PDB entry 5G1K | X-ray diffraction, 1.96 A resolution | chains A and B

[Chain A (and B)]
Molecule: Thiol disulfide interchange protein dsbg
Source organism: Escherichia coli
Notes: chain B of this document is another copy of the same molecule, construct and numbering; everything in this record applies to it too
UniProt: P77202 (DSBG_ECOLI); residues -16 to 231 here correspond to UniProt positions 1-248 (UniProt number = residue number + 17)
Chain sequence (256 residues; each row starts with the number of its first residue; numbers below 1 keep their minus sign (Met-16 is residue -16)):
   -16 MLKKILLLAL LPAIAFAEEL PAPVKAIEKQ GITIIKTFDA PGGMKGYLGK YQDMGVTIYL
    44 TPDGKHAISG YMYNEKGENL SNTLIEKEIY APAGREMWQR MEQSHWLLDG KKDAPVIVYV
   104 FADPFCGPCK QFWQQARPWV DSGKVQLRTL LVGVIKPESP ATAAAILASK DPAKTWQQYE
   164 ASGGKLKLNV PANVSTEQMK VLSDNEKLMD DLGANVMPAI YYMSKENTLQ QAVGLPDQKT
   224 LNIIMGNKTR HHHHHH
Not modelled in the structure: -16 to 2, 231-239 (chain B: -16 to 1, 231-239)
Construct notes: expression tag (232-239); engineered mutation Gly110 (Pro127 in P77202), Pro111 (Tyr128 in P77202), Met200 (Thr217 in P77202)
Cystine bridges: Cys109-Cys112
From the paper describing this entry:
  - catalytic residues: Cys109
  - conformationally variable residues (loop rearrangement): Asn198 to Pro201
  - mutagenesis - P110G/Y111P/T200M: increased catalytic activity on GSNO
  - mutagenesis - P110G/Y111P/T200M (Tm change 11 degC): increased stability in response to oxidized form

[Interface between chain A and chain B]
Contacting residue pairs - 54 pairs, chain A then chain B:
  Leu3(A) - Asp220(B)
  Glu11(A) - Asp220(B)
  Glu11(A) - Lys222(B)  hydrogen bond (backbone-side chain)
  Ile15(A) - Lys222(B)  hydrogen bond (backbone-side chain)
  Thr16(A) - Thr223(B)
  Thr16(A) - Ile226(B)
  Ile17(A) - Thr223(B)  hydrogen bond (backbone-side chain)
  Ile18(A) - Gln214(B)
  Ile18(A) - Ala215(B)
  Ile18(A) - Val216(B)  hydrogen bond (backbone-backbone)
  Lys19(A) - Val216(B)
  Lys33(A) - Gln213(B)
  Gln35(A) - Asn65(B)  hydrogen bond
  Asp36(A) - Glu69(B)
  Asp36(A) - Tyr73(B)
  Met37(A) - Met37(B)  hydrophobic
  Asn65(A) - Gln35(B)
  Glu69(A) - Gln35(B)
  Glu69(A) - Asp36(B)
  Glu71(A) - Gly196(B)
  Glu71(A) - Gln214(B)
  Tyr73(A) - Asp36(B)
  Tyr73(A) - Tyr73(B)
  Pro75(A) - Asp194(B)
  Pro75(A) - Leu195(B)
  Pro75(A) - Gly196(B)
  Ala76(A) - Ala76(B)
  Arg78(A) - Asp193(B)
  Arg78(A) - Asp194(B)
  Arg78(A) - Gly196(B)
  Glu79(A) - Met80(B)
  Glu79(A) - Asp194(B)
  Met80(A) - Glu79(B)
  Arg83(A) - Glu79(B)  salt bridge
  Asp194(A) - Pro75(B)
  Leu195(A) - Pro75(B)
  Thr211(A) - Asp36(B)  hydrogen bond
  Leu212(A) - Lys33(B)
  Gln213(A) - Lys33(B)
  Gln213(A) - Asp36(B)  hydrogen bond
  Gln214(A) - Ile18(B)
  Ala215(A) - Ile18(B)
  Val216(A) - Ile18(B)  hydrogen bond (backbone-backbone)
  Val216(A) - Lys19(B)
  Leu218(A) - Glu2(B)
  Pro219(A) - Glu2(B)
  Asp220(A) - Glu2(B)
  Asp220(A) - Leu3(B)
  Asp220(A) - Glu11(B)
  Lys222(A) - Glu11(B)  hydrogen bond (side chain-backbone)
  Lys222(A) - Gly14(B)
  Lys222(A) - Ile15(B)  hydrogen bond (side chain-backbone)
  Thr223(A) - Ile17(B)  hydrogen bond (side chain-backbone)
  Ile226(A) - Thr16(B)
Interface residues without a listed pair, chain A (39 interface residues in all): Gly14, Ile72, Gly196, Tyr205
Interface residues without a listed pair, chain B (36 interface residues in all): Ile68, Glu71, Tyr205, Leu212

[In short]
39 residues of chain A and 36 residues of chain B are in contact, with 11 hydrogen bonds and 1 salt bridge.
Among the polar pairs are Arg83(A)-Glu79(B), Glu11(A)-Lys222(B) and Ile15(A)-Lys222(B). From the paper: the
catalytic residue Cys109(A); P110G/Y111P/T200M of chain A increase catalytic activity on GSNO.
Both chains are Thiol disulfide interchange protein dsbg (Escherichia coli). Entry 5G1K (A triple mutant of
DsbG engineered for denitrosylation) was determined by X-ray diffraction, deposited together with 5G1L.
